8Y1D - chains A and C of the 5 polymer chains in the assembly; structure by electron microscopy, 2.70 A resolution.

== Chain A (and C) ==
Protein: Spike glycoprotein
Organism: Human coronavirus HKU1 (isolate N2)
Notes: chain C of this document is another copy of the same molecule, construct and numbering; everything in this record applies to it too
UniProt: Q14EB0 (SPIKE_CVHN2); numbering as in UniProt (aligned over 1-1290)
Chain sequence (1290 residues; row label = number of the first residue in the row):
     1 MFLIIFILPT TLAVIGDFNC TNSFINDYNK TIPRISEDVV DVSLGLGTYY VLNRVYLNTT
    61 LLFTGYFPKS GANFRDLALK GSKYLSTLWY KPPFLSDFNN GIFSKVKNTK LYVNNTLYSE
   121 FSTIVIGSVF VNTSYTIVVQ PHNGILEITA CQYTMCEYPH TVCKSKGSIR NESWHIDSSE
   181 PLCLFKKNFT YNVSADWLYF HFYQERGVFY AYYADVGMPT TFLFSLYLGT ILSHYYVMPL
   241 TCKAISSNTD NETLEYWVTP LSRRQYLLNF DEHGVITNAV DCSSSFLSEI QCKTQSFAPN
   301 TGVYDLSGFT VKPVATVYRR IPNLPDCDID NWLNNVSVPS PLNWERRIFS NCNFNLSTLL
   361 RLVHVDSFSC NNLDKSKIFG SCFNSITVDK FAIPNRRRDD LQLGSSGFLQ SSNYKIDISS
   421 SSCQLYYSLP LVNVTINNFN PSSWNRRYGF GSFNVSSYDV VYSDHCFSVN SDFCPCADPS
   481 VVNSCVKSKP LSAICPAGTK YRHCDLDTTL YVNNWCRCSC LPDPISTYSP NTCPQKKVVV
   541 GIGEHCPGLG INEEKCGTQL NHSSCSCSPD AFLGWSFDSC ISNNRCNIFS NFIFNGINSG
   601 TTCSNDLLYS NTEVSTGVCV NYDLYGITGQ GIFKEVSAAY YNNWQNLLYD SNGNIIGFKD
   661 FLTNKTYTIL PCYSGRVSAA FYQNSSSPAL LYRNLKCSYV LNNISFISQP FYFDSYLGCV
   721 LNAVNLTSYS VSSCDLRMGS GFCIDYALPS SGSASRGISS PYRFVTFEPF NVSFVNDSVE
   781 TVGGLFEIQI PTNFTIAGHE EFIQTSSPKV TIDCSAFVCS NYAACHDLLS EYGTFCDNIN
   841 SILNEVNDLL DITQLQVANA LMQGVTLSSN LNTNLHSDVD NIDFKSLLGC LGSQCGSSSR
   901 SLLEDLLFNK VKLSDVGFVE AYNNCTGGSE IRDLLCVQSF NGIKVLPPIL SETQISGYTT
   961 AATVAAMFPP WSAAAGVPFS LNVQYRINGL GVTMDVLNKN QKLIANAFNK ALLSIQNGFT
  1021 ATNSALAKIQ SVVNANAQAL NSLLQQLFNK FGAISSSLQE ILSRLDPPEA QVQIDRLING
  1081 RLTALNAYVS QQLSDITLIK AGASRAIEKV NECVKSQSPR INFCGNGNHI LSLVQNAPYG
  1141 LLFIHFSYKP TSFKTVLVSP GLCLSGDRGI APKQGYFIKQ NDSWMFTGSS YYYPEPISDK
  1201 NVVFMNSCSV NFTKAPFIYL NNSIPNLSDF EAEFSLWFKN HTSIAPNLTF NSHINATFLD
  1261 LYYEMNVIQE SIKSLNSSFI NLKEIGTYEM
Disordered / not traced: 1-13, 1222-1290
Construct notes: conflict Gly-752 (Arg in Q14EB0), Ser-753 (Arg in Q14EB0), Ala-754 (Lys in Q14EB0), Ser-755 (Arg in Q14EB0), Pro-1067 (Asn in Q14EB0), Pro-1068 (Leu in Q14EB0)
Swiss-Prot annotation at these positions:
  - region: Ser-901 to Tyr-922 (Fusion peptide 1), Glu-920 to Phe-940 (Fusion peptide 2), Ala-1245 to Glu-1284 (Heptad repeat 2)
  - site (Cleavage): Arg-756, Gly-757, Arg-900, Ser-901
  - glycosylation (N-linked (GlcNAc...) asparagine): Asn-19, Asn-29, Asn-58, Asn-114, Asn-132, Asn-171, Asn-188, Asn-192, Asn-251, Asn-335, Asn-355, Asn-433, Asn-454, Asn-561, Asn-664, Asn-684, Asn-703, Asn-725, Asn-771, Asn-776 and 10 more in UniProt
Disulfide bonds: Cys-20/Cys-156, Cys-151/Cys-183, Cys-163/Cys-242, Cys-282/Cys-292, Cys-327/Cys-352, Cys-370/Cys-423, Cys-382/Cys-603, Cys-466/Cys-546, Cys-474/Cys-495, Cys-476/Cys-565, Cys-485/Cys-516, Cys-504/Cys-518, Cys-520/Cys-533, Cys-556/Cys-567, Cys-580/Cys-586, Cys-619/Cys-672, Cys-697/Cys-719, Cys-734/Cys-743, Cys-814/Cys-836, Cys-819/Cys-825, Cys-890/Cys-895, Cys-925/Cys-936, Cys-1113/Cys-1124, Cys-1163/Cys-1208
Covalently attached groups: N-acetylglucosamine (NAG) linked to Asn-19, Asn-29, Asn-58, Asn-114, Asn-132, Asn-171, Asn-188, Asn-192, Asn-251, Asn-335, Asn-355, Asn-433, Asn-454, Asn-664, Asn-684, Asn-703, Asn-725, Asn-771, Asn-776, Asn-793, Asn-924, Asn-1211

== Interface between chain A and chain C ==
Pairs across the interface - 153 pairs, chain A then chain C:
  Val-14(A) with Ala-497(C), hydrogen bond (backbone-backbone); Gly-498(C)
  Gly-16(A) with Ala-497(C)
  Asp-17(A) with Pro-496(C); Ala-497(C)
  Leu-52(A) with Trp-644(C)
  Asn-53(A) with Trp-644(C); Gln-645(C); Asn-646(C), hydrogen bond; Leu-647(C), hydrogen bond (backbone-backbone)
  Arg-54(A) with Gln-645(C), hydrogen bond (backbone-side chain); Leu-647(C); Tyr-649(C)
  Val-55(A) with Gln-645(C); Leu-647(C), hydrogen bond (backbone-backbone); Leu-648(C); Tyr-649(C), hydrogen bond (backbone-backbone)
  Tyr-56(A) with Tyr-649(C), hydrophobic; Asp-650(C)
  Leu-57(A) with Tyr-640(C), hydrophobic
  Thr-59(A) with Ser-651(C)
  Thr-60(A) with Ser-651(C)
  Ser-128(A) with Ser-471(C)
  Val-129(A) with Ser-443(C); Ser-471(C)
  Thr-133(A) with Ser-443(C), hydrogen bond (side chain-backbone); Arg-446(C); Arg-447(C)
  Ser-134(A) with Ser-443(C)
  Glu-157(A) with Ala-497(C)
  Arg-206(A) with Asp-417(C), salt bridge; Ile-542(C); Gly-543(C)
  Gly-207(A) with Glu-544(C)
  Tyr-227(A) with Trp-344(C); Arg-346(C); Gly-543(C), hydrogen bond (side chain-backbone); His-545(C)
  Gly-229(A) with Gly-543(C); Glu-544(C); His-545(C), hydrogen bond (backbone-backbone)
  Ile-231(A) with Glu-544(C)
  Ser-233(A) with Ser-471(C)
  His-234(A) with Ser-471(C)
  His-364(A) with Tyr-511(C), hydrogen bond
  Asn-583(A) with Tyr-511(C)
  Arg-585(A) with Tyr-511(C)
  Thr-811(A) with Arg-676(C)
  Asp-813(A) with Ser-307(C); Arg-676(C), salt bridge
  Asn-821(A) with Gln-630(C)
  Glu-831(A) with Arg-206(C), salt bridge; Lys-1050(C); Phe-1051(C), hydrogen bond (backbone-backbone); Gly-1052(C)
  Tyr-832(A) with Asn-1049(C), hydrogen bond (backbone-side chain); Phe-1051(C); Arg-1076(C)
  Gly-833(A) with Asn-1049(C)
  Asn-838(A) with Gln-1046(C)
  Asn-840(A) with Arg-676(C)
  Glu-845(A) with Gln-1091(C)
  Leu-855(A) with Phe-770(C)
  Ala-858(A) with Phe-770(C), hydrophobic
  Asn-859(A) with Phe-770(C)
  Met-862(A) with Phe-770(C), hydrophobic; Asn-771(C); Val-772(C), hydrophobic
  Gln-863(A) with Asn-1126(C)
  Val-865(A) with Val-772(C), hydrophobic; Ser-773(C)
  Thr-866(A) with Ser-773(C)
  Leu-867(A) with Ser-773(C), hydrogen bond (backbone-backbone); Phe-774(C); Val-775(C), hydrogen bond (backbone-backbone)
  Ser-868(A) with Phe-774(C); Val-775(C); Asp-777(C), hydrogen bond (side chain-backbone); Val-779(C)
  Ser-869(A) with Phe-774(C); Val-775(C), hydrogen bond (backbone-backbone); Asn-776(C)
  Asn-870(A) with Asn-776(C), hydrogen bond (side chain-backbone); Asp-777(C), hydrogen bond (side chain-backbone)
  His-876(A) with Val-779(C)
  Val-916(A) with Tyr-716(C)
  Val-919(A) with Asn-694(C)
  Tyr-922(A) with Asn-694(C)
  Asn-923(A) with Asn-694(C), hydrogen bond
  Thr-926(A) with Leu-695(C); Tyr-699(C)
  Arg-932(A) with Ile-656(C)
  Phe-940(A) with Ser-674(C)
  Lys-944(A) with Arg-693(C); Asn-694(C), hydrogen bond
  Leu-946(A) with Arg-693(C)
  Pro-948(A) with Gly-739(C); Ser-740(C), hydrogen bond (backbone-backbone)
  Ile-949(A) with Arg-737(C); Ser-740(C); Gly-741(C), hydrogen bond (backbone-backbone)
  Leu-950(A) with Phe-767(C), hydrophobic
  Ser-951(A) with Ser-740(C); Gly-741(C)
  Gln-954(A) with Gly-741(C); Phe-767(C), hydrogen bond (side chain-backbone); Glu-768(C)
  Tyr-958(A) with Glu-768(C), hydrogen bond; Pro-769(C)
  Phe-968(A) with Val-779(C), hydrophobic
  Pro-969(A) with Val-779(C); Phe-786(C), hydrophobic; Glu-787(C); Ile-788(C)
  Trp-971(A) with Phe-786(C), hydrophobic
  Gly-976(A) with Tyr-1176(C), hydrogen bond (backbone-side chain)
  Leu-981(A) with Pro-1160(C), hydrophobic
  Gln-984(A) with Ser-1209(C)
  Tyr-985(A) with Ala-1171(C)
  Met-994(A) with Met-1205(C), hydrophobic
  Asp-995(A) with Ser-1207(C)
  Asn-998(A) with Met-1205(C); Ser-1207(C), hydrogen bond; Ser-1209(C)
  Lys-999(A) with Ser-1207(C)
  Gln-1045(A) with Asn-652(C)
  Phe-1048(A) with Asn-652(C); Asn-654(C)
  Gln-1059(A) with Thr-628(C), hydrogen bond
  Ser-1063(A) with Asn-598(C)
  Arg-1064(A) with Asn-372(C), hydrogen bond (side chain-backbone); Leu-373(C); Asp-374(C); Ser-421(C); Ile-597(C)
  Leu-1065(A) with Asp-374(C); Lys-377(C), hydrogen bond (backbone-side chain)
  Asp-1066(A) with Asp-374(C), hydrogen bond (backbone-side chain)
  Asp-1075(A) with Arg-1076(C), salt bridge
  Asn-1079(A) with Arg-1076(C)
  Asn-1086(A) with Ala-1087(C)
  Ser-1090(A) with Ser-1090(C)
  Leu-1093(A) with Gln-1091(C)
  Thr-1097(A) with Thr-1097(C); Leu-1098(C)
  Glu-1108(A) with Arg-1120(C), salt bridge
  Asn-1111(A) with Ile-1121(C); Asn-1122(C), hydrogen bond (backbone-side chain)
  Glu-1112(A) with Arg-1120(C), salt bridge; Ile-1121(C)
  Pro-1119(A) with Pro-1119(C)
  Arg-1120(A) with Arg-1120(C)
  Lys-1200(A) with Phe-1204(C)
Interface residues without a listed pair, chain A (112 interface residues in all): Tyr-50, Leu-61, Gln-152, Thr-221, Asn-584, Ile-812, Thr-834, Ile-842, Leu-871, Gly-927, Ile-931, Ser-939, Pro-947, Ala-961, Pro-970, Pro-978, Leu-1062, Ser-1094, Lys-1100, Ser-1116
Interface residues without a listed pair, chain C (106 interface residues in all): Asp-305, Ser-376, Val-512, Gly-629, Tyr-641, Thr-668, Ile-669, Leu-670, Pro-671, Cys-672, Tyr-673, Leu-717, Ser-778, Ala-1053, Ser-1094, Phe-1123, Asn-1206, Cys-1208, Phe-1212

== Overview ==
The interface between chain A and chain C involves 112 residues on one side and 106 on the other; the contacts
include 31 hydrogen bonds and 6 salt bridges. Among the polar pairs are Arg-206(A)/Asp-417(C),
Asp-813(A)/Arg-676(C) and Glu-831(A)/Arg-206(C).
Both chains are Spike glycoprotein (Human coronavirus HKU1 (isolate N2)). Entry 8Y1D (2up-TM conformation of
HKU1-B S protein after incubation of the receptor) was determined by electron microscopy (same publication as
8Y1E).
